6YT9 - chains 2 and p of the 15 polymer chains in the assembly; structure by electron microscopy, 2.70 A resolution.

== Chain 2 ==
Molecule: 16S ribosomal RNA
Source organism: Acinetobacter baumannii
Sequence (1544 nucleotides; numbered 1 to 1544; the number before each row is that of its first residue):
     1 UUUAACUGAA GAGUUUGAUC AUGGCUCAGA UUGAACGCUG GCGGCAGGCU UAACACAUGC
    61 AAGUCGAGCG GGGGAAGGUA GCUUGCUACC GGACCUAGCG GCGGACGGGU GAGUAAUGCU
   121 UAGGAAUCUG CCUAUUAGUG GGGGACAACA UCUCGAAAGG GAUGCUAAUA CCGCAUACGU
   181 CCUACGGGAG AAAGCAGGGG AUCUUCGGAC CUUGCGCUAA UAGAUGAGCC UAAGUCGGAU
   241 UAGCUAGUUG GUGGGGUAAA GGCCUACCAA GGCGACGAUC UGUAGCGGGU CUGAGAGGAU
   301 GAUCCGCCAC ACUGGGACUG AGACACGGCC CAGACUCCUA CGGGAGGCAG CAGUGGGGAA
   361 UAUUGGACAA UGGGGGGAAC CCUGAUCCAG CCAUGCCGCG UGUGUGAAGA AGGCCUUAUG
   421 GUUGUAAAGC ACUUUAAGCG AGGAGGAGGC UACUUUAGUU AAUACCUAGA GAUAGUGGAC
   481 GUUACUCGCA GAAUAAGCAC CGGCUAACUC UGUGCCAGCA GCCGCGGUAA UACAGAGGGU
   541 GCGAGCGUUA AUCGGAUUUA CUGGGCGUAA AGCGUGCGUA GGCGGCUUAU UAAGUCGGAU
   601 GUGAAAUCCC CGAGCUUAAC UUGGGAAUUG CAUUCGAUAC UGGUGAGCUA GAGUAUGGGA
   661 GAGGAUGGUA GAAUUCCAGG UGUAGCGGUG AAAUGCGUAG AGAUCUGGAG GAAUACCGAU
   721 GGCGAAGGCA GCCAUCUGGC CUAAUACUGA CGCUGAGGUA CGAAAGCAUG GGGAGCAAAC
   781 AGGAUUAGAU ACCCUGGUAG UCCAUGCCGU AAACGAUGUC UACUAGCCGU UGGGGCCUUU
   841 GAGGCUUUAG UGGCGCAGCU AACGCGAUAA GUAGACCGCC UGGGGAGUAC GGUCGCAAGA
   901 CUAAAACUCA AAUGAAUUGA CGGGGGCCCG CACAAGCGGU GGAGCAUGUG GUUUAAUUCG
   961 AUGCAACGCG AAGAACCUUA CCUGGCCUUG ACAUACUAGA AACUUUCCAG AGAUGGAUUG
  1021 GUGCCUUCGG GAAUCUAGAU ACAGGUGCUG CAUGGCUGUC GUCAGCUCGU GUCGUGAGAU
  1081 GUUGGGUUAA GUCCCGCAAC GAGCGCAACC CUUUUCCUUA CUUGCCAGCA UUUCGGAUGG
  1141 GAACUUUAAG GAUACUGCCA GUGACAAACU GGAGGAAGGC GGGGACGACG UCAAGUCAUC
  1201 AUGGCCCUUA CGGCCAGGGC UACACACGUG CUACAAUGGU CGGUACAAAG GGUUGCUACA
  1261 CAGCGAUGUG AUGCUAAUCU CAAAAAGCCG AUCGUAGUCC GGAUUGGAGU CUGCAACUCG
  1321 ACUCCAUGAA GUCGGAAUCG CUAGUAAUCG CGGAUCAGAA UGCCGCGGUG AAUACGUUCC
  1381 CGGGCCUUGU ACACACCGCC CGUCACACCA UGGGAGUUUG UUGCACCAGA AGUAGCUAGC
  1441 CUAACUGCAA AGAGGGCGGU UACCACGGUG UGGCCGAUGA CUGGGGUGAA GUCGUAACAA
  1501 GGUAGCCGUA GGGGAACCUG CGGCUGGAUC ACCUCCUUAA CGAA
Unresolved in the structure: 1-2, 78-89, 200-209, 838-842, 924-1544
Metal / ion sites: Mg2+ site 1 near G23 (its only coordinating residue here); Mg2+ site 2: U64, G101 (shared with 1 residue of chain u); Mg2+ site 3 near U96 (its only coordinating residue here); Mg2+ site 4: A105, G327; Mg2+ site 5 near G111 (its only coordinating residue here); Mg2+ site 6: A112, G113, G285; Mg2+ site 7: G141, A193; Mg2+ site 8: A170, C171; Mg2+ site 9 near A191 (its only coordinating residue here); Mg2+ site 10: U252, G253, G254, U265; Mg2+ site 11 near U252 (its only coordinating residue here); Mg2+ site 12: G277, A278, U279; 21 more Mg2+ sites not listed

== Chain p ==
Name: 30S ribosomal protein S15
Source organism: Acinetobacter baumannii
UniProt: D0CAU9 (D0CAU9_ACIB2); residues 1-89 here = UniProt positions 1-89
Chain sequence (89 residues; row label = number of the first residue in the row):
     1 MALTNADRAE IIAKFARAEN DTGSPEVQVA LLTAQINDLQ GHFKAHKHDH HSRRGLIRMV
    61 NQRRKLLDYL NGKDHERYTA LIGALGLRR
Unresolved in the structure: 1

== Chain 2 / chain p interface ==
Pairs across the interface (57; chain 2 residue first):
  G576(2) - Arg54(p)  hydrogen bond to the sugar
  C577(2) - Asn61(p)  hydrogen bond to the sugar
  G578(2) - Asn61(p)  phosphate contact
  G578(2) - Lys65(p)  salt bridge to the phosphate
  G653(2) - Gly23(p)  base contact
  G653(2) - Gln28(p)  hydrogen bond to the sugar
  G653(2) - Gln62(p)  sugar contact
  U654(2) - Thr22(p)  hydrogen bond to the sugar
  U654(2) - Gln28(p)  sugar contact
  U654(2) - Leu31(p)  sugar contact
  A655(2) - Thr22(p)  sugar contact
  A655(2) - Leu31(p)  sugar contact
  U656(2) - Asn5(p)  phosphate contact
  U656(2) - Arg8(p)  salt bridge to the phosphate
  G657(2) - Asn5(p)  hydrogen bond to the phosphate
  G663(2) - His51(p)  sugar contact
  G663(2) - Ser52(p)  hydrogen bond to the base
  G664(2) - His42(p)  base contact
  G664(2) - Asp49(p)  hydrogen bond to the sugar
  G664(2) - His50(p)  sugar contact
  G664(2) - His51(p)  sugar contact
  A665(2) - His46(p)  sugar contact
  A665(2) - His48(p)  sugar contact
  A665(2) - Asp49(p)  sugar contact
  U666(2) - His46(p)  sugar contact
  A725(2) - Arg54(p)  salt bridge to the phosphate
  A726(2) - His51(p)  base contact
  G727(2) - His51(p)  hydrogen bond to the base
  C736(2) - His42(p)  hydrogen bond to the sugar
  U737(2) - Ala2(p)  hydrogen bond to the phosphate
  U737(2) - Leu39(p)  phosphate contact
  U737(2) - His42(p)  hydrogen bond to the sugar
  U737(2) - Ser52(p)  hydrogen bond to the sugar
  G738(2) - His51(p)  sugar contact
  G738(2) - Ser52(p)  hydrogen bond to the sugar
  G738(2) - Gly55(p)  sugar contact
  G739(2) - Arg58(p)  hydrogen bond to the phosphate
  G739(2) - Met59(p)  phosphate contact
  C740(2) - Arg58(p)  salt bridge to the phosphate
  A746(2) - Asn20(p)  hydrogen bond to the sugar
  A746(2) - Thr22(p)  base contact
  C747(2) - Asn20(p)  sugar contact
  C747(2) - Asp21(p)  hydrogen bond to the sugar
  C747(2) - Gly23(p)  hydrogen bond to the sugar
  U748(2) - Asp21(p)  sugar contact
  U748(2) - Gly23(p)  sugar contact
  U748(2) - Ser24(p)  sugar contact
  U748(2) - Pro25(p)  sugar contact
  G749(2) - Tyr69(p)  sugar contact
  A750(2) - Tyr69(p)  hydrogen bond to the phosphate
  A750(2) - Lys73(p)  salt bridge to the phosphate
  C751(2) - Lys65(p)  sugar contact
  C751(2) - Tyr69(p)  sugar contact
  G752(2) - Lys65(p)  phosphate contact
  C761(2) - His50(p)  sugar contact
  G806(2) - Lys47(p)  salt bridge to the phosphate
  G806(2) - His48(p)  salt bridge to the phosphate
Also at the interface, not in a pair above, chain 2 (33 interface residues in all): G724, C753, G762, U805
Also at the interface, not in a pair above, chain p (32 interface residues in all): Ile12, Ile57, Leu66

== In short ==
33 residues of chain 2 and 32 residues of chain p are in contact; the contacts include 18 hydrogen bonds and 7
salt bridges. Polar pairs include G663(2)-Ser52(p), G727(2)-His51(p) and G576(2)-Arg54(p). U64(2) and G101(2)
coordinate Mg2+ site 2.
Here chain 2 is 16S ribosomal RNA and chain p is 30S ribosomal protein S15, both from Acinetobacter baumannii.
Entry 6YT9 (Acinetobacter baumannii ribosome-tigecycline complex - 30S subunit body) was determined by
electron microscopy together with 6YPU, 6YS5 and 6YTF from the same study.
